Entry 3SRJ (X-ray diffraction, 2.15 A resolution); this record covers chains C and D of the 3 polymer chains in the assembly.

# Chain C (and D)
Name: R1 peptide
Notes: chain D of this document is another copy of the same molecule, construct and numbering; everything in this record applies to it too
Amino-acid sequence (20 residues; row label = number of the first residue in the row):
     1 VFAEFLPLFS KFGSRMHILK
Not modelled in the structure: 19-20 (chain D: 1-3, 11-20)

# Chain C / chain D interface
Contacting residue pairs (15; chain C residue first):
  Leu8(C) with Glu4(D)
  Phe9(C) with Glu4(D); Leu6(D)
  Ser10(C) with Leu6(D); Pro7(D)
  Lys11(C) with Pro7(D); Phe9(D)
  Phe12(C) with Leu6(D), hydrophobic; Pro7(D), hydrogen bond (backbone-backbone); Leu8(D); Phe9(D), hydrogen bond (backbone-backbone)
  Gly13(C) with Leu8(D); Phe9(D)
  Ser14(C) with Phe9(D), hydrogen bond (backbone-backbone)
  His17(C) with Ser10(D)

# Overview
The interface between chain C and chain D involves 8 residues on one side and 6 on the other; the contacts
include 3 hydrogen bonds. Main-chain hydrogen bonds include Phe12(C)-Pro7(D), Phe12(C)-Phe9(D) and
Ser14(C)-Phe9(D).
Chain C and chain D are both R1 peptide; the structure, PfAMA1 in complex with invasion-inhibitory peptide R1,
was determined by X-ray diffraction (same publication as 3SRI and 3ZWZ).
